Entry 8OVX (electron microscopy, 3.40 A resolution); this record covers chains O and P of the 6 polymer chains in the assembly.

# Chain O
Name: Inner kinetochore subunit MCM21
Source organism: Saccharomyces cerevisiae
Reference sequence: Q06675 (CENPO_YEAST); residue numbers follow UniProt; this construct covers 1-368
Amino-acid sequence (368 residues; numbered 1 to 368; the number before each row is that of its first residue):
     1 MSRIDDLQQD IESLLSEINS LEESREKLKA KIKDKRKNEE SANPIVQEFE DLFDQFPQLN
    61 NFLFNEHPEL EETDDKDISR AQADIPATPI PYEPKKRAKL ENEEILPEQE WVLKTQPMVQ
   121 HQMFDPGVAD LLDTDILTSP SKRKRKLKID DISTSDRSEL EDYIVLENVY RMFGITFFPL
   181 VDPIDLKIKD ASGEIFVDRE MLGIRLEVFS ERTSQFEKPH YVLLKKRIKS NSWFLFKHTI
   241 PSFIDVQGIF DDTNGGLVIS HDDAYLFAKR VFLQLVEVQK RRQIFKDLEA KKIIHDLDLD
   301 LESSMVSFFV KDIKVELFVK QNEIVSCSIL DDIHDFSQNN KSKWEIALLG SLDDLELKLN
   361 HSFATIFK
Not modelled in the structure: 1-161, 182-200, 332-350, 365-368
UniProt features mapped onto this chain:
  - modified residue: T88 (Phosphothreonine)

# Chain P
Name: Inner kinetochore subunit CTF19
Source organism: Saccharomyces cerevisiae
Reference sequence: Q02732 (CENPP_YEAST); numbering as in UniProt (aligned over 1-369)
Amino-acid sequence (369 residues; row label = number of the first residue in the row):
     1 MDFTSDTTNS HDTSNSHLSL EDAVGTHHAG EADVNIDGDE KQQLSLLDDD QVRALKLQEE
    61 KDALLTRRNT LLQEIQTYQN ILMKENNSKT KNGDILQNDI TQDFLNLISI SSSNPNSAIS
   121 DRKRVERING LTNLQKELVT KYDTLPLLNM NLRLSYLRDH TYPHLQVSVQ SRDRVHNDGI
   181 EVLVVNYKFC RNTMNPFEIQ FKMFYKFEDS TLLKWEILRI STNVRLKAKQ LLATRNFQKC
   241 LLSLYEFDKI KSKKTGIFQN LINLLKRKTR CYLMNNSDSL IVERVIREGR LTTIKLQINF
   301 IITMPGERGK PRNCFLPMSK ISIALWKGGE RFNQIDLDEI CYGLIKEYGV KTGLKEICNV
   361 CLFPDMYAR
Not modelled in the structure: 1-152, 177-178, 286-292, 308-313, 367-369

# How chain O and chain P interact
Residue-residue contacts (43):
  D162(O) with R172(P)
  Y163(O) with R153(P), hydrogen bond; L154(P), hydrophobic
  V165(O) with R172(P); L183(P), hydrophobic
  V169(O) with V167(P), hydrophobic; Y187(P)
  Y170(O) with L157(P), hydrophobic; R158(P)
  M172(O) with Y187(P); F237(P)
  F173(O) with Y162(P); L241(P), hydrophobic; L242(P)
  I175(O) with Y162(P); L242(P), hydrophobic
  F177(O) with Y156(P); L157(P); T161(P)
  F178(O) with R153(P)
  P179(O) with Y156(P); L157(P)
  L202(O) with Y156(P)
  V208(O) with Q238(P)
  F209(O) with N236(P); F237(P), hydrophobic; Q238(P), hydrogen bond (backbone-side chain)
  E211(O) with T234(P); R235(P); N236(P)
  S214(O) with T211(P)
  Q215(O) with D209(P), hydrogen bond; S210(P); T211(P), hydrogen bond
  F216(O) with F237(P), hydrophobic
  H261(O) with H160(P)
  Y265(O) with E246(P), hydrogen bond; K249(P)
  K269(O) with E246(P), salt bridge
  F272(O) with F315(P), hydrophobic
  L273(O) with C314(P), hydrophobic; F315(P), hydrophobic; L316(P), hydrophobic
Also at the interface, not in a pair above, chain O (28 interface residues in all): I164, L166, N168, D262, V276
Also at the interface, not in a pair above, chain P (31 interface residues in all): L165, Y205, Y245, K253

# In short
28 residues of chain O face 31 of chain P across their interface; the contacts include 5 hydrogen bonds and 1
salt bridge. Polar contacts include K269(O)-E246(P), Y163(O)-R153(P) and F209(O)-Q238(P).
Chain O is Inner kinetochore subunit MCM21 and chain P is Inner kinetochore subunit CTF19, both from
Saccharomyces cerevisiae; the structure, Cryo-EM structure of yeast CENP-OPQU+ bound to the CENP-A N-terminus,
was determined by electron microscopy, deposited together with 8OVW, 8OW0 and 8OW1.
